6Z1R - chains B and F of the 21 polymer chains in the assembly; structure by electron microscopy, 3.29 A resolution.

[Chain B]
Molecule: ATP synthase subunit alpha, mitochondrial
From: Bos taurus
UniProtKB: P19483 (ATPA_BOVIN); residues 1-510 here correspond to UniProt positions 44-553 (UniProt number = residue number + 43)
Sequence (510 residues; row label = number of the first residue in the row):
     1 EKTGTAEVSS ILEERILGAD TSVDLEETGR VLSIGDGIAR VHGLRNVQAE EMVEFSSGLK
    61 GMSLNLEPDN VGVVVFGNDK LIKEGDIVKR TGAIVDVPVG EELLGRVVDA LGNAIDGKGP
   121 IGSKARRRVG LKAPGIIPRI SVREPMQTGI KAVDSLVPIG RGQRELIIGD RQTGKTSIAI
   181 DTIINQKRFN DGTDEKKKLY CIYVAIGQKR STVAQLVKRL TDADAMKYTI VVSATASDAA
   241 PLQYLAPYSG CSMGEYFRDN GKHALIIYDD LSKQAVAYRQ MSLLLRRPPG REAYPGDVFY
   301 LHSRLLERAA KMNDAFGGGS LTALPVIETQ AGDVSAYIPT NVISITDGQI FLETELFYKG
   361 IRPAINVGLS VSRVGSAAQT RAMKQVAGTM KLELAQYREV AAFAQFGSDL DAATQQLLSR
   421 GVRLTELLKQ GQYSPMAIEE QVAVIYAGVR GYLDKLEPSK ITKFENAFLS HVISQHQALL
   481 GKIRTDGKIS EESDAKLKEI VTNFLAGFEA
Disordered / not traced: 1-8, 405-409, 509-510
Construct notes: variant Glu1 (Gln44 in P19483); microheterogeneity Gly481 (Ser524 in P19483)
Ion coordination: Mg2+: Thr176 (together with ATP)
Small-molecule neighbours: ATP (adenosine-5'-triphosphate): Asp170, Arg171, Gln172, Thr173, Gly174, Lys175, Thr176, Ser177, Phe357, Arg362, Pro363, Gln430, Gly431, Gln432

[Chain F]
Molecule: ATP synthase subunit beta, mitochondrial
From: Bos taurus
Notes: EC 7.1.2.2
UniProtKB: P00829 (ATPB_BOVIN); residues 1-482 here correspond to UniProt positions 47-528 (UniProt number = residue number + 46)
Sequence (482 residues; each row starts with the number of its first residue):
     1 AAQASPSPKA GATTGRIVAV IGAVVDVQFD EGLPPILNAL EVQGRETRLV LEVAQHLGES
    61 TVRTIAMDGT EGLVRGQKVL DSGAPIRIPV GPETLGRIMN VIGEPIDERG PIKTKQFAAI
   121 HAEAPEFVEM SVEQEILVTG IKVVDLLAPY AKGGKIGLFG GAGVGKTVLI MELINNVAKA
   181 HGGYSVFAGV GERTREGNDL YHEMIESGVI NLKDATSKVA LVYGQMNEPP GARARVALTG
   241 LTVAEYFRDQ EGQDVLLFID NIFRFTQAGS EVSALLGRIP SAVGYQPTLA TDMGTMQERI
   301 TTTKKGSITS VQAIYVPADD LTDPAPATTF AHLDATTVLS RAIAELGIYP AVDPLDSTSR
   361 IMDPNIVGSE HYDVARGVQK ILQDYKSLQD IIAILGMDEL SEEDKLTVSR ARKIQRFLSQ
   421 PFQVAEVFTG HLGKLVPLKE TIKGFQQILA GEYDHLPEQA FYMVGPIEEA VAKADKLAEE
   481 HS
Disordered / not traced: 1-12, 480-482
Ion coordination: Mg2+: Thr167 (together with ADP)
Small-molecule neighbours:
  - ADP (adenosine-5'-diphosphate): Ala162, Gly163, Val164, Gly165, Lys166, Thr167, Val168, Glu196, Tyr349, Phe422, Ala425, Phe428, Thr429
  - ATP (adenosine-5'-triphosphate): Ser359, Arg360, Met362, Tyr372

[Interface between chain B and chain F]
Contacting residue pairs - 75 pairs, chain B then chain F:
  Gly43(B) - Arg75(F)  hydrogen bond (backbone-side chain)
  Leu44(B) - Arg75(F)  hydrogen bond (backbone-side chain)
  Arg45(B) - Arg75(F)
  Asn46(B) - Val74(F)
  Val47(B) - Arg75(F)
  Gln48(B) - Gly72(F)
  Gln48(B) - Val74(F)
  Ala49(B) - Thr70(F)
  Ala49(B) - Glu71(F)
  Ala49(B) - Gly72(F)  hydrogen bond (backbone-backbone)
  Ala49(B) - Leu73(F)  hydrogen bond (backbone-backbone)
  Glu50(B) - Glu71(F)
  Asn65(B) - Ile21(F)
  Leu66(B) - Ala19(F)
  Leu66(B) - Val20(F)  hydrogen bond (backbone-backbone)
  Leu66(B) - Leu73(F)
  Glu67(B) - Ile21(F)
  Glu67(B) - Arg75(F)  hydrogen bond (backbone-side chain)
  Pro68(B) - Val18(F)
  Pro68(B) - Arg75(F)  hydrogen bond (backbone-side chain)
  Val71(B) - Arg75(F)
  Ile94(B) - Gly72(F)
  Gly130(B) - Glu71(F)
  Lys132(B) - Asn227(F)
  Lys132(B) - Glu228(F)  salt bridge
  Ala133(B) - Asn227(F)
  Pro134(B) - Thr194(F)
  Gly135(B) - Thr194(F)
  Ile136(B) - Thr194(F)
  Ile136(B) - Asn198(F)  hydrogen bond (backbone-side chain)
  Ile136(B) - Tyr223(F)  hydrophobic
  Ile137(B) - Ile106(F)
  Ile137(B) - Asp107(F)
  Ile137(B) - Glu108(F)
  Arg139(B) - Asn198(F)  hydrogen bond (backbone-side chain)
  Arg164(B) - Arg193(F)
  Pro288(B) - Ala274(F)
  Pro288(B) - Pro280(F)  hydrophobic
  Pro289(B) - Gly284(F)
  Gly290(B) - Val283(F)
  Arg291(B) - Ala318(F)
  Arg291(B) - Asp320(F)  salt bridge
  Arg291(B) - Asp323(F)  salt bridge
  Gly296(B) - Glu271(F)
  Asp297(B) - Glu271(F)
  Phe299(B) - Met226(F)  hydrophobic
  Phe299(B) - Gln267(F)
  Tyr300(B) - Asn227(F)
  Tyr300(B) - Glu228(F)
  Tyr300(B) - Pro229(F)
  Tyr300(B) - Pro230(F)
  Tyr300(B) - Arg233(F)
  Tyr300(B) - Glu271(F)
  Ser303(B) - Met226(F)  hydrogen bond (side chain-backbone)
  Glu307(B) - Thr194(F)  hydrogen bond
  Glu307(B) - Met226(F)
  Glu307(B) - Asn227(F)
  Ser335(B) - Ala318(F)
  Ser335(B) - Asp319(F)
  Ser335(B) - Arg341(F)
  Thr340(B) - Ala162(F)
  Thr340(B) - Tyr315(F)
  Ile343(B) - Ala162(F)
  Ile343(B) - Arg193(F)
  Ser344(B) - Ala162(F)
  Ser344(B) - Arg193(F)
  Ser344(B) - Met226(F)
  Ser344(B) - Arg264(F)
  Ile345(B) - Arg193(F)
  Ile345(B) - Met226(F)  hydrophobic
  Thr346(B) - Arg193(F)  hydrogen bond (backbone-side chain)
  Asp347(B) - Arg193(F)  salt bridge
  Asp347(B) - Arg195(F)  salt bridge
  Arg373(B) - Arg193(F)
  Arg373(B) - Arg195(F)
Other interface residues (no listed pair), chain B (49 interface residues in all): Leu64, Asn70, Ser141, Arg304, Ala336, Asn341, Leu369, Lys391
Other interface residues (no listed pair), chain F (47 interface residues in all): Asp68, Gly163, Glu192, Gly197, Asp199, Tyr201, Pro317, Glu345, Phe428

[In short]
Chain B and chain F form an interface of 49 and 47 residues respectively, with 12 hydrogen bonds and 5 salt
bridges. Among the polar pairs are Lys132(B)-Glu228(F), Arg291(B)-Asp320(F) and Arg291(B)-Asp323(F). Chain B
binds ATP. Chain F binds ATP and ADP.
Here chain B is ATP synthase subunit alpha, mitochondrial and chain F is ATP synthase subunit beta,
mitochondrial, both from Bos taurus. Entry 6Z1R (bovine ATP synthase F1-peripheral stalk domain, state 2) was
determined by electron microscopy, deposited together with 6Z1U, 6ZG7, 6ZG8 and 6ZIK.
